PDB entry 9JMD | electron microscopy, 2.74 A resolution | chains A and R of the 5 polymer chains in the assembly

Chain A:
Protein: Guanine nucleotide-binding protein G(q) subunit alpha
From: Homo sapiens
Sequence (361 residues; row label = number of the first residue in the row):
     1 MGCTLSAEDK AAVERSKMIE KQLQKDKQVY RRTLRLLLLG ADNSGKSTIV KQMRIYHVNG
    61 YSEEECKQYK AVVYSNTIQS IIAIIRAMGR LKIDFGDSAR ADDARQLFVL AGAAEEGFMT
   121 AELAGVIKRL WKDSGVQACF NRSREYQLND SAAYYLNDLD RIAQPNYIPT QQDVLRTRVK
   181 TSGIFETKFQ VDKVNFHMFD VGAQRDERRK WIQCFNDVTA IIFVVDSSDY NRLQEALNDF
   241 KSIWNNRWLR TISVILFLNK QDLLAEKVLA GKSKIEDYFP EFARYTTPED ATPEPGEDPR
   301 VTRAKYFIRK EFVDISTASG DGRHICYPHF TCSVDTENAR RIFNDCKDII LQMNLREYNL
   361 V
Disordered / not traced: 1-2, 57-180

Chain R:
Protein: Motilin receptor
From: Homo sapiens
UniProt: O43193 (MTLR_HUMAN); numbering as in UniProt (aligned over 1-412)
Sequence (412 residues; numbered 1 to 412; the number before each row is that of its first residue):
     1 MGSPWNGSDG PEGAREPPWP ALPPCDERRC SPFPLGALVP VTAVCLCLFV VGVSGNVVTV
    61 MLIGRYRDMR TTTNLYLGSM AVSDLLILLG LPFDLYRLWR SRPWVFGPLL CRLSLYVGEG
   121 CTYATLLHMT ALSVERYLAI CRPLRARVLV TRRRVRALIA VLWAVALLSA GPFLFLVGVE
   181 QDPGISVVPG LNGTARIASS PLASSPPLWL SRAPPPSPPS GPETAEAAAL FSRECRPSPA
   241 QLGALRVMLW VTTAYFFLPF LCLSILYGLI GRELWSSRRP LRGPAASGRE RGHRQTVRVL
   301 LVVVLAFIIC WLPFHVGRII YINTEDSRMM YFSQYFNIVA LQLFYLSASI NPILYNLISK
   361 KYRAAAFKLL LARKSRPRGF HRSRDTAGEV AGDTGGDTVG YTETSANVKT MG
Disordered / not traced: 1-30, 184-225, 277-290, 372-412
Curated features (UniProtKB/Swiss-Prot):
  - glycosylation (N-linked (GlcNAc...) asparagine): Asn-6, Asn-192
Cystine bridges: Cys-111/Cys-235
Residues lining bound ligands: azithromycin (ZIT): Phe-33, Asp-94, Arg-97, Leu-98, Ser-101, Leu-115, Gly-118, Glu-119, Phe-173, Glu-234, Cys-235, Arg-236, Phe-314, Arg-318, Tyr-321, Gln-334, Asn-337, Ile-338, Leu-341, Phe-344, Tyr-345

Interface between chain A and chain R:
Pairs across the interface - 38 pairs, chain A then chain R:
  Gln-28(A) / Leu-149(R)
  Arg-31(A) / Arg-147(R)
  Arg-31(A) / Leu-149(R)
  Arg-32(A) / Arg-147(R)  hydrogen bond (backbone-side chain)
  Arg-32(A) / Leu-149(R)
  Leu-34(A) / Arg-147(R)
  Asp-192(A) / Arg-145(R)  hydrogen bond (backbone-side chain)
  Lys-193(A) / Arg-145(R)
  Val-194(A) / Leu-144(R)  hydrophobic
  Val-194(A) / Arg-145(R)
  Lys-347(A) / Leu-144(R)
  Ile-350(A) / Leu-144(R)  hydrophobic
  Ile-350(A) / Arg-147(R)
  Leu-351(A) / Glu-273(R)
  Gln-352(A) / His-293(R)  hydrogen bond
  Asn-354(A) / Ala-139(R)  hydrogen bond (side chain-backbone)
  Asn-354(A) / Ile-140(R)
  Leu-355(A) / Ile-140(R)  hydrophobic
  Glu-357(A) / Thr-71(R)  hydrogen bond
  Glu-357(A) / Thr-73(R)
  Glu-357(A) / Lys-361(R)  salt bridge
  Tyr-358(A) / Thr-73(R)
  Tyr-358(A) / Glu-135(R)
  Tyr-358(A) / Arg-136(R)
  Tyr-358(A) / Ala-139(R)
  Tyr-358(A) / Val-150(R)
  Asn-359(A) / Asn-74(R)
  Asn-359(A) / Leu-77(R)
  Asn-359(A) / Arg-136(R)  hydrogen bond (backbone-side chain)
  Asn-359(A) / Tyr-355(R)  hydrogen bond (side chain-backbone)
  Asn-359(A) / Asn-356(R)
  Asn-359(A) / Ser-359(R)  hydrogen bond
  Leu-360(A) / Arg-136(R)
  Leu-360(A) / Ile-140(R)  hydrophobic
  Leu-360(A) / Thr-296(R)  hydrogen bond (backbone-side chain)
  Val-361(A) / Thr-296(R)
  Val-361(A) / Ile-358(R)
  Val-361(A) / Lys-360(R)
Interface residues without a listed pair, chain A (22 interface residues in all): Thr-33, Phe-343, Cys-346, Arg-356
Interface residues without a listed pair, chain R (24 interface residues in all): Leu-274, Leu-300

Overview:
22 residues of chain A and 24 residues of chain R are in contact; the contacts include 9 hydrogen bonds and 1
salt bridge. Polar contacts include Glu-357(A)/Lys-361(R), Arg-32(A)/Arg-147(R) and Asp-192(A)/Arg-145(R).
Bound to chain R: azithromycin.
Here chain A is Guanine nucleotide-binding protein G(q) subunit alpha and chain R is Motilin receptor, both
from Homo sapiens. Entry 9JMD (Cryo-EM structure of the Azithromycin-Motilin receptor-Gq protein complex) was
determined by electron microscopy together with 9JMC from the same study.
